Entry 3J4F (electron microscopy, 8.60 A resolution (very low resolution: no residue pairs are listed; an interface is given only as per-side residue counts)); this record covers chains D and E of the 6 polymer chains in the assembly.

Chain D (and E):
Name: capsid protein
Source organism: Human immunodeficiency virus 1
Notes: chain E of this document is another copy of the same molecule, construct and numbering; everything in this record applies to it too
Reference sequence: Q79791 (Q79791_9HIV1); residues 1-231 here correspond to UniProt positions 133-363 (UniProt number = residue number + 132)
Sequence (231 residues; each row starts with the number of its first residue):
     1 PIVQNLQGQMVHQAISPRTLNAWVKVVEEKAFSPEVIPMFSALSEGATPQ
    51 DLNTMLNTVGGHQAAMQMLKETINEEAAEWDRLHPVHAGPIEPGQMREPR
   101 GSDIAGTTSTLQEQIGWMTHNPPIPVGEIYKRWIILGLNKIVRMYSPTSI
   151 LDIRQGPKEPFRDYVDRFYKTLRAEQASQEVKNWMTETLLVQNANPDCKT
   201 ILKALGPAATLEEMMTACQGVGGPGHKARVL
Disulfide bonds: Cys198-Cys218
Differences from the reference sequence: engineered mutation Glu92 (Ala224 in Q79791)

Interface between chain D and chain E:
At this resolution (9 A) residue pairs are not listed: 30 residues of chain D and 26 of chain E lie at the interface.

Overview:
30 residues of chain D and 26 residues of chain E are in contact.
Chain D and chain E are both capsid protein (Human immunodeficiency virus 1); the structure, Structure of
HIV-1 capsid protein by cryo-EM, was determined by electron microscopy (same publication as 3J34, 3J3Q and
3J3Y).
